Entry 5W7G (electron microscopy, 4.50 A resolution (low resolution: residue-level contacts below are approximate; hydrogen-bond / salt-bridge calls are withheld)); this record covers chains A and q of the 44 polymer chains in the assembly.

# Chain A
Name: ORF140
Organism: Acidianus filamentous virus 1
UniProtKB: Q70LC6 (Y140_AFV1Y); residues 1-140 here = UniProt positions 1-140
Chain sequence (140 residues; numbered 1 to 140; the number before each row is that of its first residue):
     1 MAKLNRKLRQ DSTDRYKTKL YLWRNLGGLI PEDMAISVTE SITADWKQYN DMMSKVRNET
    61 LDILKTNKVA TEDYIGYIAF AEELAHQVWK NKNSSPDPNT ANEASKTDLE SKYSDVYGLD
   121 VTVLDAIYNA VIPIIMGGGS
Unresolved in the structure: 1-5, 137-140

# Chain q
Molecule: 252-nt DNA strand
Organism: Acidianus filamentous virus 1
Sequence (252 nucleotides; numbered 1 to 252; the number before each row is that of its first residue):
     1 ATATATATAT ATATATATAT ATATATATAT ATATATATAT ATATATATAT ATATATATAT
    61 ATATATATAT ATATATATAT ATATATATAT ATATATATAT ATATATATAT ATATATATAT
   121 ATATATATAT ATATATATAT ATATATATAT ATATATATAT ATATATATAT ATATATATAT
   181 ATATATATAT ATATATATAT ATATATATAT ATATATATAT ATATATATAT ATATATATAT
   241 ATATATATAT AT

# How chain A and chain q interact
Residue-residue contacts - 25 pairs, chain A then chain q:
  Arg-15(A) / DT234(q)
  Arg-15(A) / DA235(q)
  Tyr-16(A) / DA245(q)
  Tyr-16(A) / DT246(q)
  Trp-23(A) / DA247(q)
  Trp-23(A) / DT248(q)
  Arg-24(A) / DT246(q)
  Arg-24(A) / DA247(q)
  Ser-41(A) / DT246(q)
  Ala-44(A) / DA245(q)
  Asp-45(A) / DT244(q)
  Asp-45(A) / DA245(q)
  Gln-48(A) / DT244(q)
  Gln-48(A) / DA245(q)
  Tyr-49(A) / DA243(q)
  Tyr-49(A) / DT244(q)
  Ile-75(A) / DT240(q)
  Ile-75(A) / DA241(q)
  Ala-79(A) / DT242(q)
  Glu-82(A) / DA243(q)
  His-86(A) / DA243(q)
  His-86(A) / DT244(q)
  Tyr-113(A) / DT242(q)
  Ile-135(A) / DT244(q)
  Ile-135(A) / DA245(q)
Other interface residues (no listed pair), chain A (18 interface residues in all): Leu-20, Glu-83, Met-136

# In short
Chain A and chain q form an interface of 18 and 11 residues respectively.
Here chain A is ORF140 and chain q is a 252-nt DNA strand, both from Acidianus filamentous virus 1. Entry 5W7G
(An envelope of a filamentous hyperthermophilic virus carries lipids in a horseshoe conformation) was
determined by electron microscopy.
